PDB entry 3R1G | X-ray diffraction, 2.80 A resolution | chains B and L of the 3 polymer chains in the assembly

[Chain B]
Protein: Beta-secretase 1
Source organism: Homo sapiens
Notes: EC 3.4.23.46; fragment: Catalytic domain
UniProt: P56817 (BACE1_HUMAN); residue numbers follow UniProt; this construct covers 57-453
Chain sequence (402 residues; row label = number of the first residue in the row):
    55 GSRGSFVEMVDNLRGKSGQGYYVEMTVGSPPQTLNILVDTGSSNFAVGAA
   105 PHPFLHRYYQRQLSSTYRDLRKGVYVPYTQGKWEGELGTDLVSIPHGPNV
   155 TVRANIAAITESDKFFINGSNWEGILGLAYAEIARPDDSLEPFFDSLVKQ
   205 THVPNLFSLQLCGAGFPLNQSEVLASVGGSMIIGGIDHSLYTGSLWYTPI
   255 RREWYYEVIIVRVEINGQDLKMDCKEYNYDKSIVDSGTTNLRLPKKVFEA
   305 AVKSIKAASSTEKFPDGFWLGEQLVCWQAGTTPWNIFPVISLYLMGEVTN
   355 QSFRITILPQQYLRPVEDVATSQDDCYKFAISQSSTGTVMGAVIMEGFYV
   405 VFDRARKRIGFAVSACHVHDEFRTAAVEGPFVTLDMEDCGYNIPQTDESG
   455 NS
Unresolved in the structure: 55, 219-227, 371-372, 448-456
Differences from the reference sequence: expression tag (55-56, 454-456)
Disulfides: C216-C420, C278-C443, C330-C380
Curated features (UniProtKB/Swiss-Prot):
  - active site: D93, D289
  - modified residue (N6-acetyllysine): K126, K275, K279, K285, K299, K300, K307
  - glycosylation (N-linked (GlcNAc...) asparagine): N153, N172, N223, N354
  - mutagenesis: D93 (D93N: Decreases beta-cleaved soluble APP production), D284 (D284N: Almost abolishes beta-cleaved soluble APP production)

[Chain L]
Protein: FAB of YW412.8.31 antibody light chain
Source organism: Homo sapiens
Notes: antibody fragment or engineered binder
Chain sequence (214 residues; each row starts with the number of its first residue):
     1 DIQMTQSPSSLSASVGDRVTITCRASQDVSTAVAWYQQKPGKAPKLLIYS
    51 ASFLYSGVPSRFSGSGSGTDFTLTISSLQPEDFATYYCQQFPTYLPTFGQ
   101 GTKVEIKRTVAAPSVFIFPPSDEQLKSGTASVVCLLNNFYPREAKVQWKV
   151 DNALQSGNSQESVTEQDSKDSTYSLSSTLTLSKADYEKHKVYACEVTHQG
   201 LSSPVTKSFNRGEC
Disulfides: C23-C88, C134-C194

[Chain B / chain L interface]
Contacting residue pairs (10):
  S314(B) - Y94(L)
  E316(B) - Y94(L)  hydrogen bond
  K317(B) - Y94(L)
  Q332(B) - Y55(L)  hydrogen bond
  Q332(B) - S56(L)
  A333(B) - S56(L)
  T335(B) - Y49(L)  hydrogen bond (backbone-side chain)
  T335(B) - Y55(L)
  T335(B) - S56(L)
  F426(B) - F53(L)  hydrophobic
Interface residues without a listed pair, chain B (10 interface residues in all): T315, T336, N339

[Overview]
Chain B and chain L form an interface of 10 and 5 residues respectively, with 3 hydrogen bonds. Among the
polar pairs are E316(B)-Y94(L), Q332(B)-Y55(L) and T335(B)-Y49(L). Curated annotation (UniProt) lists
active-site residues D93(B) and D289(B) and 2 mutagenesis sites on chain B.
Chain B is Beta-secretase 1 and chain L is FAB of YW412.8.31 antibody light chain, both from Homo sapiens; the
structure, Structure Basis of Allosteric Inhibition of BACE1 by an Exosite-Binding Antibody, was determined by
X-ray diffraction.
